Entry 8UJT (X-ray diffraction, 2.31 A resolution); this record covers chains A and P of the 3 polymer chains in the assembly.

== Chain A ==
Molecule: DNA polymerase eta
From: Homo sapiens
Notes: EC 2.7.7.7
Reference sequence: Q9Y253 (POLH_HUMAN); residue numbers follow UniProt; this construct covers 1-432
Chain sequence (435 residues; row label = number of the first residue in the row; numbers below 1 keep their minus sign (Gly-2 is residue -2)):
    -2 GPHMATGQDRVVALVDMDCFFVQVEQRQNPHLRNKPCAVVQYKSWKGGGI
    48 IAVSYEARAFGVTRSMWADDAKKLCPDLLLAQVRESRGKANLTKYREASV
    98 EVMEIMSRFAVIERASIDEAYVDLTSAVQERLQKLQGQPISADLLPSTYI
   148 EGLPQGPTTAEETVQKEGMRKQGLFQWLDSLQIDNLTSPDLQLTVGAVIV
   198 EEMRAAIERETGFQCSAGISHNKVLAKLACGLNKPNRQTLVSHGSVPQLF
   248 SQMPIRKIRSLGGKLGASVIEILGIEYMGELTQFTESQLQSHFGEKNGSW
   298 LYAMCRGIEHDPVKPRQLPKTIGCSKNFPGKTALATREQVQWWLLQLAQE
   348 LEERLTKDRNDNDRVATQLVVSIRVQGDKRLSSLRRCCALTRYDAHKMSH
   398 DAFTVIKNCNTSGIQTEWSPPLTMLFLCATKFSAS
Disordered / not traced: -2 to 1, 155-161
Differences from the reference sequence: expression tag (-2 to 0)
Ion coordination: Mg2+ site 1: Asp13, Met14, Asp115 (together with DZ4); Mg2+ site 2: Asp13, Asp115, Glu116 (together with DZ4) (shared with DT8(P) of chain P)
Ligand contacts: DZ4 (2'-deoxy-5'-O-[(R)-hydroxy{[(R)-hydroxy(phosphonooxy)phosphoryl]amino}phosphoryl]adenosine): Asp13, Met14, Asp15, Cys16, Phe17, Phe18, Ile48, Ala49, Tyr52, Arg55, Arg61, Ile114, Asp115, Lys231
Swiss-Prot annotation at these positions:
  - binding site (Mg(2+)): Asp13, Met14, Asp115, Glu116
  - binding site (Mn(2+)): Asp13, Met14, Asp115, Glu116
  - binding site (a 2'-deoxyribonucleoside 5'-triphosphate): Arg61
  - natural variant: Val37 (deletion: In XPV), Leu75 (deletion: In XPV), Arg93 (R93P: In XPV), Arg111 (R111H: In XPV), Thr122 (T122P: In XPV), Gly153 (G153D: In a breast cancer sample), Thr191 (T191P: In XPV), Gly263 (G263V: In XPV), Val266 (V266D: In XPV), Gly295 (G295R: In XPV), Arg361 (R361S: In XPV)
  - mutagenesis: Tyr52 (Y52A/F: Reduces DNA polymerase activity; Y52E: Reduces DNA polymerase activity. Increases fidelity of replication and reduces translesion bypass), Arg61 (R61A: Reduces enzymatic activity by two-thirds), Ser62 (S62G: Increased DNA polymerase activity and translesion bypass compared to wild-type), Ala68 (A68S/V: Severe reduction in thymine dimer translesion bypass), Asn324 to Pro326 (Reduces binding to chromatin and to monoubiquitinated PCNA. Abolishes binding to monoubiquitinated PCNA; when associated with 705-E--H-713 Del)
From the paper describing this entry:
  - binding site for DZ4: Tyr52, Arg55, Arg61
  - binding site for the 12-nt DNA strand: Gln38
  - Mg2+ coordination: Asp13, Met14, Asp115, Glu116

== Chain P ==
Molecule: 8-nt DNA strand
Sequence (8 nucleotides; each row starts with the number of its first residue):
     1 AGCGTCAT
Ion coordination: Mg2+: DT8 (together with DZ4) (shared with Asp13(A), Asp115(A), Glu116(A) of chain A)

== Interface between chain A and chain P ==
Pairs across the interface - 23 pairs, chain A then chain P:
  Ser113(A) - DT8(P)  hydrogen bond to the phosphate
  Asp115(A) - DT8(P)  phosphate contact
  Glu116(A) - DT8(P)  phosphate contact
  Lys224(A) - DA7(P)  phosphate contact
  Lys224(A) - DT8(P)  salt bridge to the phosphate
  Arg256(A) - DA7(P)  sugar contact
  Ser257(A) - DC6(P)  sugar contact
  Ser257(A) - DA7(P)  hydrogen bond to the phosphate
  Leu258(A) - DA7(P)  phosphate contact
  Gly259(A) - DC6(P)  phosphate contact
  Gly259(A) - DA7(P)  hydrogen bond to the phosphate
  Gly260(A) - DC6(P)  phosphate contact
  Lys261(A) - DT5(P)  salt bridge to the phosphate
  Lys261(A) - DC6(P)  hydrogen bond to the phosphate
  Leu262(A) - DC6(P)  hydrogen bond to the phosphate
  Arg377(A) - DG4(P)  salt bridge to the phosphate
  Leu381(A) - DC3(P)  phosphate contact
  Arg382(A) - DG2(P)  sugar contact
  Arg382(A) - DC3(P)  hydrogen bond to the phosphate
  Arg382(A) - DG4(P)  hydrogen bond to the base
  Arg383(A) - DG2(P)  phosphate contact
  Arg383(A) - DC3(P)  salt bridge to the phosphate
  Cys384(A) - DG2(P)  hydrogen bond to the phosphate
Other interface residues (no listed pair), chain A (20 interface residues in all): Asp13, Ile255, Ser379, Ser380

== Summary ==
Chain A and chain P form an interface of 20 and 7 residues respectively, with 8 hydrogen bonds and 4 salt
bridges. Among the polar pairs are Arg382(A)-DG4(P), Ser113(A)-DT8(P) and Ser257(A)-DA7(P). From the paper: a
binding site for DZ4 at Tyr52(A), Arg55(A) and Arg61(A); a binding site for the 12-nt DNA strand at Gln38(A).
Here chain A is DNA polymerase eta (Homo sapiens) and chain P is an 8-nt DNA strand. Entry 8UJT (Crystal
structure of human polymerase eta with incoming dAMPnPP nucleotide opposite urea lesion) was determined by
X-ray diffraction (same publication as 8UJV, 8UJX and 8UK4).
